Entry 4P0F (X-ray diffraction, 1.70 A resolution); this record covers chain A.

[Chain A]
Molecule: Serine protease inhibitor 4, isoform B
Source organism: Drosophila melanogaster
UniProt: Q7K8Y5 (Q7K8Y5_DROME); residues 1-392 here correspond to UniProt positions 33-424 (UniProt number = residue number + 32)
Amino-acid sequence (393 residues; row label = number of the first residue in the row; numbering starts at 0):
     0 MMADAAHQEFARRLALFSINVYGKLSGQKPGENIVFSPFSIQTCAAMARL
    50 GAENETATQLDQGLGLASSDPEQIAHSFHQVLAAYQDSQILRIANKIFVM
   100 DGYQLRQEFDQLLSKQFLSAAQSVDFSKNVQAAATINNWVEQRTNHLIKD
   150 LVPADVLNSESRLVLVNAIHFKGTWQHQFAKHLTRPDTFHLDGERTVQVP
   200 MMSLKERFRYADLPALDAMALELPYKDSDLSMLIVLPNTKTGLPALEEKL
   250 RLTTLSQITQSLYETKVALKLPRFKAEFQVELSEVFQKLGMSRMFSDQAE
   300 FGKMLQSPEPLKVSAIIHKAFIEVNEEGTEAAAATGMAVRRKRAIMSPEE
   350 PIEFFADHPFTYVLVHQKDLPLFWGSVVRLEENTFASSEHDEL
Not modelled in the structure: 0-3, 86-88, 191-194, 343-349, 367, 388-392
Differences from the reference sequence: initiating methionine (0)
What the authors report for this chain:
  - conformationally variable residues (order/disorder transition): Ala343 to Glu349

[In short]
The paper reports conformational variability at Ala343.
Chain A is Serine protease inhibitor 4, isoform B (Drosophila melanogaster); the structure, Cleaved Serpin
42Da (C 2 2 21), was determined by X-ray diffraction (same publication as 4P0O).
